PDB entry 9GFB | electron microscopy, 3.55 A resolution | chains K and S of the 20 polymer chains in the assembly

[Chain K]
Molecule: Nucleosomal DNA strand 1
Sequence (152 nucleotides; row label = number of the first residue in the row; numbers below 1 keep their minus sign (DC-70 is residue -70)):
   -70 CAATATCCCGAGTACATGCACAGGATGTATATATCTGACACGTGCCTGGA
   -20 GACTAGGGAGTAATCCCCTTGGCGGTTAAAACGCGGGGGACAGCGCGTAC
    30 GTGCGTTTAAGCGGTGCTAGAGCTGTCTACGACCAATTGAGCGGCCTCGG
    80 CA
Not modelled in the structure: -70 to -58

[Chain S]
Name: Histone H2A type 1-B/E
Source organism: Homo sapiens
UniProtKB: P04908 (H2A1B_HUMAN); residues 1-129 here correspond to UniProt positions 2-130 (UniProt number = residue number + 1)
Sequence (129 residues; each row starts with the number of its first residue):
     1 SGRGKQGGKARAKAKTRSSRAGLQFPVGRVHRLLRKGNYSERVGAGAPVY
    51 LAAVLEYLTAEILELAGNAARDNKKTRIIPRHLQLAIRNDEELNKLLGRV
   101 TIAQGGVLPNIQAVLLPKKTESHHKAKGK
Not modelled in the structure: 1-7, 119-129
Swiss-Prot annotation at these positions:
  - modified residue: Ser1 (N-acetylserine), Arg3 (Citrulline), Lys5 (N6-(2-hydroxyisobutyryl)lysine), Lys9 (N6-(2-hydroxyisobutyryl)lysine), Lys13 (N6-(beta-hydroxybutyryl)lysine), Lys36 (N6-(2-hydroxyisobutyryl)lysine), Lys74 (N6-(2-hydroxyisobutyryl)lysine), Lys75 (N6-(2-hydroxyisobutyryl)lysine), Lys95 (N6-(2-hydroxyisobutyryl)lysine), Gln104 (N5-methylglutamine), Lys118 (N6-(2-hydroxyisobutyryl)lysine), Lys119 (N6-crotonyllysine), Thr120 (Phosphothreonine), Lys125 (N6-crotonyllysine)
  - cross-link (Glycyl lysine isopeptide (Lys-Gly)): Lys13 (interchain with G-Cter in ubiquitin), Lys15 (interchain with G-Cter in ubiquitin), Lys119 (interchain with G-Cter in ubiquitin)

[How chain K and chain S interact]
Pairs across the interface (23; chain K residue first):
  DT36(K) - Arg42(S)  base contact
  DT37(K) - Arg42(S)  hydrogen bond to the base
  DT37(K) - Val43(S)  sugar contact
  DT37(K) - Gly44(S)  phosphate contact
  DT37(K) - Ala45(S)  hydrogen bond to the phosphate
  DA38(K) - Arg35(S)  phosphate contact
  DA38(K) - Arg42(S)  phosphate contact
  DA38(K) - Val43(S)  hydrogen bond to the phosphate
  DG42(K) - Ala10(S)  base contact
  DG43(K) - Lys9(S)  sugar contact
  DG43(K) - Ala10(S)  sugar contact
  DT44(K) - Lys9(S)  salt bridge to the phosphate
  DT44(K) - Ala12(S)  sugar contact
  DG45(K) - Ala12(S)  phosphate contact
  DG45(K) - Lys13(S)  hydrogen bond to the phosphate
  DC46(K) - Lys13(S)  salt bridge to the phosphate
  DT47(K) - Arg29(S)  phosphate contact
  DA48(K) - Arg29(S)  salt bridge to the phosphate
  DT57(K) - Thr76(S)  phosphate contact
  DA58(K) - Lys75(S)  phosphate contact
  DA58(K) - Thr76(S)  hydrogen bond to the phosphate
  DA58(K) - Arg77(S)  hydrogen bond to the phosphate
  DC59(K) - Lys75(S)  salt bridge to the phosphate
Other interface residues (no listed pair), chain S (16 interface residues in all): Arg11, His31, Glu41

[Summary]
The interface between chain K and chain S involves 13 residues on one side and 16 on the other; the contacts
include 6 hydrogen bonds and 4 salt bridges. Polar pairs include DT37(K)-Arg42(S), DT37(K)-Ala45(S) and
DA38(K)-Val43(S).
Here chain K is Nucleosomal DNA strand 1 and chain S is Histone H2A type 1-B/E (Homo sapiens). Entry 9GFB
(CryoEM structure of the human INO80 core-nucleosome complex state N-7) was determined by electron microscopy.
